PDB entry 6SK3 | X-ray diffraction, 2.70 A resolution | chains A and C

Chain A:
Protein: Glycylpeptide N-tetradecanoyltransferase 1
Source organism: Homo sapiens
Notes: EC 2.3.1.97; engineered mutation(s): V494stop
Reference sequence: P30419 (NMT1_HUMAN), isoform P30419-2; residues 99-493 here correspond to UniProt positions 19-413 (UniProt number = residue number - 80)
Chain sequence (399 residues; row label = number of the first residue in the row):
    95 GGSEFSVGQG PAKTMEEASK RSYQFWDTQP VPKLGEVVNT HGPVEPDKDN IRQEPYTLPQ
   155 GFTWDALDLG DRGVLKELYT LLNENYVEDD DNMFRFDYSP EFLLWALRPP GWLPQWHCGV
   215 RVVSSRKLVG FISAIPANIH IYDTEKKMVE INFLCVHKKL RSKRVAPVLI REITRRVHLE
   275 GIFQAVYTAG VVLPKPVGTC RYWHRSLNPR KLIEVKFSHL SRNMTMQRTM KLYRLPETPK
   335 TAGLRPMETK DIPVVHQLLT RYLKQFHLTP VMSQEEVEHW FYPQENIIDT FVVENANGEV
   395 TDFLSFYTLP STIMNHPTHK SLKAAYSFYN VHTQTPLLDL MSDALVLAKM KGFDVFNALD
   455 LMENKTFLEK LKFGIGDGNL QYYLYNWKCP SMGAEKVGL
Unresolved in the structure: 95-103, 411-413
Differences from the reference sequence: expression tag (95-98)
Ligand contacts: tetradecanoyl-coa (MYA): Ser116, Tyr117, Gln118, Phe119, Trp120, Asn179, Tyr180, Val181, Val243, Ile245, Asn246, Phe247, Leu248, Cys249, Val250, Leu254, Arg255, Ser256, Lys257, Arg258, Val259, Ala260, Pro261, Ile264, Ile267, Thr268, Val271, His272, Ile276, Phe277, Gln278, Ala279, Tyr281, Thr282, Ala283, Val285, Leu287, Tyr479
Reported in the primary citation:
  - mutagenesis - K107E/K252E: increased catalytic activity
  - mutagenesis - Y180F/N246A: unchanged catalytic activity
  - mutagenesis - Y180A, V181L, Y192A: decreased catalytic activity
  - mutagenesis - Y180P: abolished catalytic activity
  - specificity-determining residues: Tyr180, Asn246 (proposed by the authors, not directly observed)

Chain C:
Protein: Apoptosis-inducing factor 3
Notes: engineered mutation(s): G3N, P8R
Chain sequence (8 residues; each row starts with the number of its first residue):
     2 GNCFSKPR

How chain A and chain C interact:
Contacting residue pairs (42; chain A residue first):
  Tyr180(A) - Asn3(C)  hydrogen bond
  Val181(A) - Cys4(C)
  Val181(A) - Phe5(C)
  Glu182(A) - Phe5(C)
  Asp183(A) - Phe5(C)
  Asp183(A) - Lys7(C)
  Asp185(A) - Lys7(C)  salt bridge
  Phe188(A) - Phe5(C)  hydrophobic
  Phe188(A) - Lys7(C)
  Arg189(A) - Phe5(C)
  Phe190(A) - Gly2(C)
  Phe190(A) - Cys4(C)
  Phe190(A) - Phe5(C)  hydrophobic
  Asn246(A) - Asn3(C)  hydrogen bond
  Thr282(A) - Asn3(C)  hydrogen bond (backbone-side chain)
  Ala283(A) - Asn3(C)
  Gly284(A) - Asn3(C)  hydrogen bond (backbone-backbone)
  Arg295(A) - Arg9(C)
  Tyr296(A) - Gly2(C)
  Tyr296(A) - Ser6(C)
  His298(A) - Ser6(C)  hydrogen bond
  His298(A) - Lys7(C)
  His298(A) - Pro8(C)
  Phe311(A) - Phe5(C)  hydrophobic
  Phe311(A) - Ser6(C)
  Phe311(A) - Lys7(C)
  Phe311(A) - Pro8(C)
  Ser312(A) - Pro8(C)
  Tyr401(A) - Gly2(C)  hydrogen bond (side chain-backbone)
  Ser405(A) - Phe5(C)
  Ile469(A) - Pro8(C)
  Ile469(A) - Arg9(C)  hydrogen bond (backbone-backbone)
  Gly470(A) - Ser6(C)
  Gly470(A) - Lys7(C)
  Gly470(A) - Arg9(C)
  Asp471(A) - Ser6(C)  hydrogen bond (backbone-side chain)
  Asp471(A) - Lys7(C)  salt bridge
  Asp471(A) - Arg9(C)
  Gly472(A) - Cys4(C)
  Gly472(A) - Ser6(C)
  Asn473(A) - Cys4(C)  hydrogen bond (backbone-side chain)
  Leu474(A) - Cys4(C)  hydrophobic
Interface residues without a listed pair, chain A (28 interface residues in all): Asp184, Tyr192, Ile245

In short:
28 residues of chain A face 8 of chain C across their interface; the contacts include 9 hydrogen bonds and 2
salt bridges. Polar pairs include Asp185(A)-Lys7(C), Asp471(A)-Lys7(C) and Tyr180(A)-Asn3(C). The paper
reports that Y180A, V181L and Y192A of chain A reduce catalytic activity; specificity determinants Tyr180(A)
and Asn246(A); 6 substitutions were tested in all.
Chain A is Glycylpeptide N-tetradecanoyltransferase 1 (Homo sapiens) and chain C is Apoptosis-inducing factor
3; the structure, C-terminal HsNMT1 deltaC3 truncation in complex with both MyrCoA and GNCFSKPR substrates,
was determined by X-ray diffraction, deposited together with 6QRM, 6SJZ, 6SK2, 6SK8 and 6SKJ.
